PDB entry 7KAR | electron microscopy, 4.00 A resolution | chains D and E of the 6 polymer chains in the assembly

[Chain D]
Name: Protein translocation protein SEC63
Organism: Saccharomyces cerevisiae BY4741
UniProt: P14906 (SEC63_YEAST); residue numbers follow UniProt; this construct covers 2-440, 449-663
Amino-acid sequence (676 residues; numbered -13 to 670; 8 numbers in that range are skipped by the numbering (no residue carries them; nothing is unmodelled there); the number before each row is that of its first residue; numbers below 1 keep their minus sign (Gly-13 is residue -13)):
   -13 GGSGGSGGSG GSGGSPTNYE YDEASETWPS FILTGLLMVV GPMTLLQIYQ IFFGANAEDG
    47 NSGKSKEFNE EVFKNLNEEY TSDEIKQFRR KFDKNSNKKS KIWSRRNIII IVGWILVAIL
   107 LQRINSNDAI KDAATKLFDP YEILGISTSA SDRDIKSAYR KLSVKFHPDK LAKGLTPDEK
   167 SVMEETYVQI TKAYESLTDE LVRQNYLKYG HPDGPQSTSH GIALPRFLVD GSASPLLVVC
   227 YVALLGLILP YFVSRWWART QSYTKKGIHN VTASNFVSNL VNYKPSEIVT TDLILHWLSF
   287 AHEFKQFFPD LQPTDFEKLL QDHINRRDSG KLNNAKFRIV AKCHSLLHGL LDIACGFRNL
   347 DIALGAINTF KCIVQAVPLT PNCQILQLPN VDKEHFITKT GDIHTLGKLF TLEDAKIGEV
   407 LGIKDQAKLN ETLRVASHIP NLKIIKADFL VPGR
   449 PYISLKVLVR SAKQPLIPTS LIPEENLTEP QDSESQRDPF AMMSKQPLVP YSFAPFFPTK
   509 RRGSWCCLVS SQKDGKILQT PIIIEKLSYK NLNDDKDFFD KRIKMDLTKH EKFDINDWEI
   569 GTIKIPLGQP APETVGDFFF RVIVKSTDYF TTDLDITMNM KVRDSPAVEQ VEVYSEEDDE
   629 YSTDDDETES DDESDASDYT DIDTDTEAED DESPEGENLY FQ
Disordered / not traced: -13 to 2, 37-53, 79-92, 116-201, 613-670
Sequence notes: expression tag (-13 to 1, 664-670); engineered mutation Arg440 (Glu in P14906), Ser481 (Phe in P14906)
Swiss-Prot annotation at these positions:
  - modified residue: Ser512 (Phosphoserine)
  - mutagenesis: Ala179 (A179T: Temperature-sensitive), Pro426 (P426L: Temperature-sensitive), Ile431 (I431N: Temperature-sensitive), Pro503 (P503A: Temperature-sensitive), Gly511 (G511R: Temperature-sensitive), Thr652 (T652A: Abolishes interaction with SEC62; defect in protein translocation), Thr654 (T654A: Abolishes interaction with SEC62; defect in protein translocation)

[Chain E]
Name: Translocation protein SEC66
Organism: Saccharomyces cerevisiae BY4741
UniProt: P33754 (SEC66_YEAST); residues 1-206 here = UniProt positions 1-206
Amino-acid sequence (206 residues; numbered 1 to 206; the number before each row is that of its first residue):
     1 MSEFNETKFS NNGTFFETEE PIVETKSISV YTPLIYVFIL VVSLVMFASS YRKKQAKKIS
    61 EQPSIFDEND AHDLYFQIKE MSENEKIHEK VLKAALLNRG AESVRRSLKL KELAPQINLL
   121 YKNGSIGEDY WKRFETEVKL IELEFKDTLQ EAERLQPGWV QLFVMVCKEI CFNQALSRRY
   181 QSILKRKEVC IKEWELKINN DGRLVN
Disordered / not traced: 1-68
Swiss-Prot annotation at these positions:
  - glycosylation (N-linked (GlcNAc...) asparagine): Asn5, Asn12

[Chain D / chain E interface]
Contacting residue pairs (20; chain D residue first):
  Lys251(D) with Asn123(E); Gly124(E)
  Lys252(D) with Ser125(E)
  Asn256(D) with Ile126(E); Gly127(E)
  Ser260(D) with Tyr130(E)
  Val263(D) with Ile117(E), hydrophobic; Ile126(E), hydrophobic
  Ser264(D) with Tyr130(E)
  Val267(D) with Lys109(E); Leu113(E), hydrophobic
  Lys270(D) with Arg178(E)
  Ser272(D) with Ser182(E)
  Ile274(D) with Val189(E), hydrophobic
  Asp338(D) with Ser125(E)
  Phe343(D) with Ile117(E), hydrophobic
  Arg344(D) with Gln116(E)
  Leu365(D) with Glu193(E)
  Thr366(D) with Glu195(E)
  Pro367(D) with Glu193(E)
Also at the interface, not in a pair above, chain D (23 interface residues in all): Thr250, Ala259, Asn268, Pro271, Thr276, Ile339, Gly342
Also at the interface, not in a pair above, chain E (19 interface residues in all): Asn69, Leu120, Arg186, Trp194

[Overview]
23 residues of chain D and 19 residues of chain E are in contact. Curated annotation (UniProt) lists 7
mutagenesis sites on chain D.
Chain D is Protein translocation protein SEC63 and chain E is Translocation protein SEC66, both from
Saccharomyces cerevisiae BY4741; the structure, Cryo-EM structure of the Sec complex from S. cerevisiae, Sec63
FN3 mutant, class without Sec62, was determined by electron microscopy, deposited together with 7KAH, 7KAI,
7KAJ, 7KAK, 7KAL, 7KAM and 8 further entries.
